5T5W - chains A and B of the 3 polymer chains in the assembly; structure by X-ray diffraction, 2.85 A resolution.

[Chain A]
Molecule: Interleukin-10 receptor subunit beta
From: Homo sapiens
UniProt: Q08334 (I10R2_HUMAN); residue numbers follow UniProt; this construct covers 20-220
Sequence (214 residues; row label = number of the first residue in the row):
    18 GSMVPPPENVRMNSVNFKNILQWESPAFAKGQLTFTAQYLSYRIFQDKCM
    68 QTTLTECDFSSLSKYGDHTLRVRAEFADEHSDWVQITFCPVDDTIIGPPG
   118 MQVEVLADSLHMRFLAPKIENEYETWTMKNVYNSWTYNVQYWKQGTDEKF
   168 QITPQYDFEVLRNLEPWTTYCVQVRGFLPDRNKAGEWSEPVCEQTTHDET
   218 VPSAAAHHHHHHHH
Disordered / not traced: 18-19, 218-231
Sequence notes: expression tag (18, 221-231); engineered mutation Ser19, Gln49 (Asn in Q08334), Gln68 (Asn in Q08334), Gln102 (Asn in Q08334), Gln161 (Asn in Q08334)
Disulfides: Cys66-Cys74, Cys188-Cys209
Curated features (UniProtKB/Swiss-Prot):
  - natural variant: Lys47 (K47E: Risk factor for HBV infection)

[Chain B]
Molecule: Interferon lambda receptor 1
From: Homo sapiens
UniProt: Q8IU57 (INLR1_HUMAN); residues 1-206 here correspond to UniProt positions 21-226 (UniProt number = residue number + 20)
Sequence (218 residues; each row starts with the number of its first residue; numbers below 1 keep their minus sign (Thr-2 is residue -2)):
    -2 TSRRPRLAPPQNVTLLSQNFSVYLTWLPGLGNPQDVTYFVAYQSSPTRRR
    48 WREVEECAGTKELLCSMMCLKKQDLYNKFKGRVRTVSPSSKSPWVESEYL
    98 DYLFEVEPAPPVLVLTQTEEILSANATYQLPPCMPPLDLKYEVAFWKEGA
   148 GNKTLFPVTPHGQPVQITLQPAASEHHCLSARTIYTFSVPKYSKFSKPTC
   198 FLLEVPEANAAALEVLFQ
Disordered / not traced: -2 to 5, 26-33, 202-215
Sequence notes: expression tag (-2 to 0, 207-215)
Disulfides: Cys54-Cys62, Cys66-Cys130, Cys175-Cys197
Glycans and other covalent adducts: N-acetylglucosamine (NAG) linked to Asn9, Asn16, Asn122
Curated features (UniProtKB/Swiss-Prot):
  - glycosylation (N-linked (GlcNAc...) asparagine): Asn9, Asn16, Asn122, Asn149

[Chain A / chain B interface]
Residue-residue contacts (25):
  Glu121(A) with Thr165(B); Gln167(B), hydrogen bond
  Leu123(A) with Thr165(B); Leu166(B)
  His128(A) with Glu117(B); Ile118(B); Thr165(B), hydrogen bond
  Arg130(A) with Phe153(B); Pro154(B); Gln163(B), hydrogen bond (side chain-backbone)
  Leu132(A) with Pro154(B), hydrophobic
  Tyr140(A) with Pro187(B)
  Glu141(A) with Tyr189(B)
  Thr142(A) with Lys137(B), hydrogen bond (backbone-side chain); Val155(B); Ile181(B); Thr183(B), hydrogen bond; Pro187(B)
  Asn147(A) with Lys137(B)
  Tyr173(A) with Gln160(B)
  Asp174(A) with Gln160(B), hydrogen bond
  Phe175(A) with Ile118(B), hydrophobic; Gln163(B); Thr165(B)
  Arg179(A) with Glu117(B), salt bridge
Other interface residues (no listed pair), chain A (14 interface residues in all): Val177
Other interface residues (no listed pair), chain B (20 interface residues in all): Glu116, Val162, Ile164, Ser185, Val186
Interface features reported in the paper:
  - pairs named by the authors: Arg130(A)-Gln163(B) (hydrogen bond), Glu141(A)-Tyr189(B), Thr142(A)-Thr183(B) (hydrogen bond)

[Summary]
The interface between chain A and chain B involves 14 residues on one side and 20 on the other, with 6
hydrogen bonds and 1 salt bridge. Among the polar pairs are Arg179(A)-Glu117(B), Glu121(A)-Gln167(B) and
His128(A)-Thr165(B). The authors report hydrogen bonds between Arg130(A) and Gln163(B) and Thr142(A) and
Thr183(B); a contact between Glu141(A) and Tyr189(B).
Here chain A is Interleukin-10 receptor subunit beta and chain B is Interferon lambda receptor 1, both from
Homo sapiens. Entry 5T5W (Structure of an affinity matured lambda-IFN/IFN-lambdaR1/IL-10Rbeta receptor
complex) was determined by X-ray diffraction.
